Entry 1X8T (X-ray diffraction, 1.90 A resolution); this record covers chain A.

[Chain A]
Name: 3-phosphoshikimate 1-carboxyvinyltransferase
Organism: Escherichia coli
Notes: EC 2.5.1.19
Reference sequence: P0A6D3 (AROA_ECOLI); residues 1-427 here = UniProt positions 1-427
Chain sequence (427 residues; row label = number of the first residue in the row):
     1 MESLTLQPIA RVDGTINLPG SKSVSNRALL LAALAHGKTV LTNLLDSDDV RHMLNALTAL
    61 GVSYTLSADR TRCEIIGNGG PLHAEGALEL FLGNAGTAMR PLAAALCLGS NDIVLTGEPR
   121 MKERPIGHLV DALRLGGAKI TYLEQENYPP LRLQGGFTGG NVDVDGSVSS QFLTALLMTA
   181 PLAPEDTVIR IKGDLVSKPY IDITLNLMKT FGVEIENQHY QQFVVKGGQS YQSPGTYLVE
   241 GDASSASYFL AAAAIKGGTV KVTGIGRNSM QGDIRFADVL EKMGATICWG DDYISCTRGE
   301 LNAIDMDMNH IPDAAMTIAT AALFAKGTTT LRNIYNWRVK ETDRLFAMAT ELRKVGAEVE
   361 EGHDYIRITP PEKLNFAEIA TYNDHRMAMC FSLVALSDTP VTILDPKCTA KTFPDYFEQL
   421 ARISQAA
Curated features (UniProtKB/Swiss-Prot):
  - active site: Asp313 (Proton acceptor)
  - binding site (3-phosphoshikimate): Lys22, Ser23, Arg27, Ser169, Ser170, Gln171, Ser197, Asp313, Asn336, Lys340
  - binding site (phosphoenolpyruvate): Lys22, Gly96, Arg124, Gln171, Arg344, Arg386, Lys411
  - site (Modified by bromopyruvate): Cys408, Lys411
  - mutagenesis: Gly96 (G96A: Insensitive to glyphosate with unaltered affinity for its first substrate S3P, but displays a 30-fold lower affinity for its second substrate PEP), Thr97 (T97I: This mutant is sensitive to glyphosate and causes a substantial decrease in the affinity for PEP. Is insensitive to glyphosate but maintains high affinity for PEP; when associated with S-101), Pro101 (P101A: Displays a slight decrease of the affinity binding for both S3P and PEP. Decreases the binding affinity of glyphosate, reducing the potency of this inhibitor ...), Asp313 (D313A: The enolpyruvyl transfer reaction is halted after formation of the tetrahedral adduct of the substrates)
Small-molecule neighbours: RC1 ([3R-[3a,4a,5b(R)]]-5-(1-carboxy-1-phosphonoethoxy)-4-hydroxy-3-(phosphonooxy)-1-cyclohexene-1-carboxylic acid): Lys22, Ser23, Arg27, Asp49, Thr97, Val168, Ser169, Ser170, Gln171, Ser197, Tyr200, Pro312, Asp313, Asn336, Lys340, Glu341, Arg344, His385, Arg386, Lys411, Thr412

[Summary]
Ligands of chain A: compound RC1. From UniProt: active-site residue Asp313, 10 residues binding
3-phosphoshikimate, 7 phosphoenolpyruvate-binding residues and 4 mutagenesis sites.
Chain A is 3-phosphoshikimate 1-carboxyvinyltransferase (Escherichia coli); the structure, EPSPS liganded with
the (R)-phosphonate analog of the tetrahedral reaction intermediate, was determined by X-ray diffraction,
deposited together with 1X8R.
